6K1P - chains F and J of the 11 polymer chains in the assembly; structure by electron microscopy, 3.87 A resolution.

# Chain F
Molecule: Histone H4
From: Xenopus laevis
UniProtKB: P62799 (H4_XENLA); residues 1-102 here correspond to UniProt positions 2-103 (UniProt number = residue number + 1)
Chain sequence (102 residues; row label = number of the first residue in the row):
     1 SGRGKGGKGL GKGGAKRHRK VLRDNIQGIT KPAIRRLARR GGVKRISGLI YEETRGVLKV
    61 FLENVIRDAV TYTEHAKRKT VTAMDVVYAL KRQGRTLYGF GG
Unresolved in the structure: 1-16
Swiss-Prot annotation at these positions:
  - DNA-binding region: Lys16 to Lys20
  - modified residue: Ser1 (N-acetylserine), Arg3 (Asymmetric dimethylarginine), Lys5 (N6-(2-hydroxyisobutyryl)lysine), Lys8 (N6-(2-hydroxyisobutyryl)lysine), Lys12 (N6-(2-hydroxyisobutyryl)lysine), Lys16 (N6-(2-hydroxyisobutyryl)lysine), Lys20 (N6,N6,N6-trimethyllysine), Lys31 (N6-(2-hydroxyisobutyryl)lysine), Lys44 (N6-(2-hydroxyisobutyryl)lysine), Ser47 (Phosphoserine), Tyr51 (Phosphotyrosine), Lys59 (N6-(2-hydroxyisobutyryl)lysine), Lys77 (N6-(2-hydroxyisobutyryl)lysine), Lys79 (N6-(2-hydroxyisobutyryl)lysine), Tyr88 (Phosphotyrosine), Lys91 (N6-(2-hydroxyisobutyryl)lysine)
  - cross-link (Glycyl lysine isopeptide (Lys-Gly)): Lys31 (interchain with G-Cter in UFM1), Lys91 (interchain with G-Cter in ubiquitin)

# Chain J
Molecule: 167-nt DNA strand
From: Escherichia coli K-12
Sequence (167 nucleotides; row label = number of the first residue in the row; numbers below 1 keep their minus sign (DC-19 is residue -19)):
   -19 CTAGTACTTC TCGACAAGCT ATCGGATGTA TATATCTGAC ACGTGCCTGG AGACTAGGGA
    41 GTAATCCCCT TGGCGGTTAA AACGCGGGGG ACAGCGCGTA CGTGCGTTTA AGCGGTGCTA
   101 GAGCTGTCTA CGACCAATTG AGCGGCCTCG GCACCGGGAT TCTCGAG
Unresolved in the structure: -19 to 0, 147

# Chain F / chain J interface
Pairs across the interface (10; chain F residue first):
  Arg45(F) - DC81(J)  sugar contact
  Arg45(F) - DG82(J)  phosphate contact
  Ile46(F) - DC81(J)  sugar contact
  Ile46(F) - DG82(J)  hydrogen bond to the phosphate
  Ser47(F) - DC81(J)  hydrogen bond to the phosphate
  Gly48(F) - DC81(J)  hydrogen bond to the phosphate
  Arg78(F) - DA102(J)  phosphate contact
  Lys79(F) - DG101(J)  salt bridge to the phosphate
  Lys79(F) - DA102(J)  hydrogen bond to the phosphate
  Thr80(F) - DA102(J)  hydrogen bond to the phosphate
Also at the interface, not in a pair above, chain F (8 interface residues in all): Arg35
Also at the interface, not in a pair above, chain J (5 interface residues in all): DG103

# In short
8 residues of chain F and 5 residues of chain J are in contact; the contacts include 5 hydrogen bonds and 1
salt bridge. Among the polar pairs are Ile46(F)-DG82(J), Ser47(F)-DC81(J) and Gly48(F)-DC81(J). Curated
annotation (UniProt) lists a DNA-binding region on chain F.
Here chain F is Histone H4 (Xenopus laevis) and chain J is a 167-nt DNA strand (Escherichia coli K-12). Entry
6K1P (The complex of ISWI-nucleosome in the ADP.BeF-bound state) was determined by electron microscopy,
deposited together with 6JYL and 6IRO.
